7Q3O - chains H and K of the 3 polymer chains in the assembly; structure by X-ray diffraction, 2.78 A resolution.

Chain H:
Molecule: hydroxymethylated DNA
Sequence (18 nucleotides; each row starts with the number of its first residue):
     1 GGACGTXATA AAACACAA
Modified residues: 5HC (2'-deoxy-5-(hydroxymethyl)cytidine 5'-(dihydrogen phosphate)) at position 7

Chain K:
Name: Homeobox protein CDX-1
Organism: Homo sapiens
Reference sequence: P47902 (CDX1_HUMAN); residues 183-247 here correspond to UniProt positions 151-215 (UniProt number = residue number - 32)
Chain sequence (65 residues; numbered 183 to 247; the number before each row is that of its first residue):
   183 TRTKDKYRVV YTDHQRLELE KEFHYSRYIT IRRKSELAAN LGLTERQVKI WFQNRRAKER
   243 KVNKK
Not modelled in the structure: 244-247
UniProt features mapped onto this chain:
  - DNA-binding region: Lys186 to Asn245 (Homeobox)
  - region: Tyr189 to Tyr210 (Interaction with DNA), Arg228 to Ala239 (Interaction with 5-mCpG DNA)

Interface between chain H and chain K:
Pairs across the interface (18; chain H residue first):
  DC4(H) - Ile213(K)  sugar contact
  DC4(H) - Lys216(K)  salt bridge to the phosphate
  DC4(H) - Lys231(K)  salt bridge to the phosphate
  DG5(H) - Tyr210(K)  phosphate contact
  DG5(H) - Gln235(K)  phosphate contact
  DG5(H) - Arg238(K)  salt bridge to the phosphate
  DT6(H) - Tyr210(K)  phosphate contact
  DT6(H) - Gln235(K)  base contact
  DT6(H) - Arg238(K)  salt bridge to the phosphate
  DT6(H) - Arg242(K)  salt bridge to the phosphate
  5HC_7(H) - Arg242(K)  salt bridge to the phosphate
  DA10(H) - Tyr189(K)  hydrogen bond to the base
  DA11(H) - Tyr189(K)  hydrogen bond to the sugar
  DA11(H) - Arg190(K)  base contact
  DA12(H) - Tyr189(K)  sugar contact
  DA12(H) - Arg190(K)  hydrogen bond to the base
  DA13(H) - Arg190(K)  hydrogen bond to the sugar
  DA13(H) - Val192(K)  sugar contact
Also at the interface, not in a pair above, chain H (9 interface residues in all): DC14
Also at the interface, not in a pair above, chain K (11 interface residues in all): Ala239

In short:
9 residues of chain H face 11 of chain K across their interface; the contacts include 4 hydrogen bonds and 6
salt bridges. Among the polar pairs are DA10(H)-Tyr189(K), DA12(H)-Arg190(K) and DA11(H)-Tyr189(K). Curated
annotation (UniProt) lists a DNA-binding region on chain K.
Chain H is hydroxymethylated DNA and chain K is Homeobox protein CDX-1 (Homo sapiens); the structure,
Structure of CDX1 bound to hydroxymethylated DNA, was determined by X-ray diffraction.
